PDB entry 5U6S | X-ray diffraction, 2.00 A resolution | chain A

== Chain A ==
Protein: UDP-glycosyltransferase 74F2
From: Arabidopsis thaliana
Notes: EC 2.4.1.-
UniProtKB: O22822 (U74F2_ARATH); residues 1-449 here = UniProt positions 1-449
Amino-acid sequence (449 residues; numbered 1 to 449; the number before each row is that of its first residue):
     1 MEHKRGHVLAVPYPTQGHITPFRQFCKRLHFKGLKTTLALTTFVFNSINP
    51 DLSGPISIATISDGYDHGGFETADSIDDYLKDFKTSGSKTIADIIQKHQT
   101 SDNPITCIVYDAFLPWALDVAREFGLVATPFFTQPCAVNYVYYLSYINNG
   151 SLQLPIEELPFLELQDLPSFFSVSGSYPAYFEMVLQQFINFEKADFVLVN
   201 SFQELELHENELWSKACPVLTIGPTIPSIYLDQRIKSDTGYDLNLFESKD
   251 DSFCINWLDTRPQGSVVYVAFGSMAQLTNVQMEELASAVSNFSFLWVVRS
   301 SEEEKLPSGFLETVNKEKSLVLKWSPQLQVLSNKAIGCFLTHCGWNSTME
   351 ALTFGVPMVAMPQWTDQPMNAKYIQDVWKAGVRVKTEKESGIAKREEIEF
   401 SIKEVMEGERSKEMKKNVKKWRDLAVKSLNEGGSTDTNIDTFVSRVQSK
Not modelled in the structure: 1-3, 448-449
Covalently attached groups: beta-D-glucopyranose (BGC) linked to Tyr-177, Tyr-180
Small-molecule neighbours:
  - 2-bromobenzoic acid (7WV): Tyr-13, Thr-15, His-18, Phe-113, Gln-134, Phe-170, Met-183, Val-184, Met-274, Trp-364, Thr-365, Asp-366
  - UDP (uridine-5'-diphosphate): Gln-16, Gly-17, Thr-20, Tyr-241, Tyr-268, Gly-272, Ser-273, Met-274, Val-297, Trp-324, Ser-325, Gln-327, His-342, Gly-344, Trp-345, Asn-346, Ser-347, Glu-350, Gln-367
UniProt features mapped onto this chain:
  - binding site (UDP-alpha-D-glucose): Ser-273, Ser-325 to Gln-327, His-342 to Glu-350, Trp-364 to Gln-367
From the paper describing this entry:
  - binding site for 2-bromobenzoic acid: Thr-365
  - catalytic residues: His-18, Asp-111 (proposed by the authors, not directly observed)
  - specificity-determining residues: Thr-15
  - mutagenesis - H18A: abolished catalytic activity
  - mutagenesis - Y180A, M274A: decreased catalytic activity
  - mutagenesis - T15A, T365A: unchanged catalytic activity on SGE
  - mutagenesis - T15A (5-fold), T15S (5-fold): increased catalytic activity on SAG
  - mutagenesis - T15S/T365A, T15V: decreased catalytic activity on SGE

== Summary ==
Bound to chain A: UDP and 2-bromobenzoic acid. Covalently linked beta-D-glucopyranose: at Tyr-177 and Tyr-180.
From UniProt: 17 UDP-alpha-D-glucose-binding residues. The paper reports catalytic residues His-18 and
Asp-111; Y180A and M274A reduce catalytic activity; 8 substitutions were tested in all.
Chain A is UDP-glycosyltransferase 74F2 (Arabidopsis thaliana); the structure, Crystal structure of
UDP-glucosyltransferase, UGT74F2, with UDP and 2-bromobenzoic acid, was determined by X-ray diffraction (same
publication as 5U6M, 5U6N, 5V2J and 5V2K).
